PDB entry 4FNU | X-ray diffraction, 3.60 A resolution | chains C and D of the 4 polymer chains in the assembly

== Chain C (and D) ==
Molecule: Alpha-galactosidase AgaA
Organism: Geobacillus stearothermophilus
Notes: EC 3.2.1.22; chain D of this document is another copy of the same molecule, construct and numbering; everything in this record applies to it too
UniProtKB: Q9ALJ4 (Q9ALJ4_GEOSE); residue numbers follow UniProt; this construct covers 1-729
Amino-acid sequence (729 residues; numbered 1 to 729; the number before each row is that of its first residue):
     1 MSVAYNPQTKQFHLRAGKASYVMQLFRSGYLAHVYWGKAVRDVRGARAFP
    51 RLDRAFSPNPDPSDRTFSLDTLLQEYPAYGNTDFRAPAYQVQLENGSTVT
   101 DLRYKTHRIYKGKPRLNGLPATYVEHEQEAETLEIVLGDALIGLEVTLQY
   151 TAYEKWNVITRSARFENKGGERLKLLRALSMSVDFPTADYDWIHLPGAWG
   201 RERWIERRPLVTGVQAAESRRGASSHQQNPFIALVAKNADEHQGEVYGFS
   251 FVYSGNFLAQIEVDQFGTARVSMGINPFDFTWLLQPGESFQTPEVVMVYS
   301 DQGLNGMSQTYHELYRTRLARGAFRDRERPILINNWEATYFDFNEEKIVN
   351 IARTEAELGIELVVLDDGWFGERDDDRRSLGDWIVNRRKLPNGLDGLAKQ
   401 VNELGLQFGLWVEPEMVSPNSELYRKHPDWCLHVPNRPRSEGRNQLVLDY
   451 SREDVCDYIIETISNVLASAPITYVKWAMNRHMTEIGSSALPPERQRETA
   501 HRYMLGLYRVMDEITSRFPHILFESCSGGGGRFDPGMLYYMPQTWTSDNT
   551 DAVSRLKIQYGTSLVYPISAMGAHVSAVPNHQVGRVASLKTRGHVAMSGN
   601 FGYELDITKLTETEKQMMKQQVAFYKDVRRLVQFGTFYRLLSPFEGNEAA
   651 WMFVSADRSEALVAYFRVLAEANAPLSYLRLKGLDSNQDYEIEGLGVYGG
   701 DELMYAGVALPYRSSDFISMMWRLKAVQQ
Disordered / not traced: 1-9, 728-729
Construct notes: engineered mutation Glu355 (Ala in Q9ALJ4), Ala478 (Asp in Q9ALJ4)
UniProt features mapped onto this chain:
  - active site: Asp548 (Proton donor)
  - binding site (substrate): Asp53, Trp199, Asp366, Asp367, Arg443, Lys476, Trp477, Met479, Asn480, Cys526, Asp548
  - mutagenesis: Trp336 (W336A: Very strongly reduced hydrolytic efficiency against raffinose, but displays medium level of transglycosylation activity compared to none with wild-type enzyme ...), Asp548 (D548N: Loss of activity)

== Interface between chain C and chain D ==
Residue-residue contacts (86; chain C residue first):
  Tyr35(C) - Tyr705(D)
  Tyr35(C) - Ala706(D)  hydrophobic
  Lys38(C) - Tyr705(D)
  Ala39(C) - Tyr705(D)
  Val40(C) - Asp701(D)
  Val40(C) - Glu702(D)
  Arg41(C) - Ser686(D)  hydrogen bond (side chain-backbone)
  Arg41(C) - Asn687(D)
  Arg41(C) - Gln688(D)
  Arg41(C) - Asp689(D)  salt bridge
  Arg41(C) - Asp701(D)  salt bridge
  Asp42(C) - Glu702(D)
  Val43(C) - Glu702(D)
  Arg44(C) - Asp689(D)  salt bridge
  Arg44(C) - Val697(D)  hydrogen bond (side chain-backbone)
  Arg44(C) - Tyr698(D)
  Arg44(C) - Gly699(D)
  Arg44(C) - Glu702(D)
  Gly45(C) - Tyr698(D)
  Gly45(C) - Glu702(D)
  Ala46(C) - Tyr698(D)  hydrophobic
  Ala46(C) - Glu702(D)  hydrogen bond (backbone-side chain)
  Ala46(C) - Gly707(D)
  Ala46(C) - Val708(D)
  Ala46(C) - Ala709(D)  hydrogen bond (backbone-backbone)
  Arg47(C) - Tyr678(D)  hydrogen bond
  Arg47(C) - Ala706(D)  hydrogen bond (side chain-backbone)
  Arg47(C) - Gly707(D)  hydrogen bond (backbone-backbone)
  Arg47(C) - Ala709(D)
  Ala48(C) - Ala709(D)  hydrophobic
  Pro50(C) - Leu676(D)
  Leu52(C) - Leu676(D)  hydrophobic
  Leu52(C) - Tyr712(D)  hydrophobic
  Arg54(C) - Asn673(D)  hydrogen bond
  Arg54(C) - Ala674(D)  hydrogen bond (side chain-backbone)
  Arg54(C) - Pro675(D)
  Arg54(C) - Leu676(D)
  Thr187(C) - Tyr678(D)
  Asn238(C) - Asn238(D)
  Asn238(C) - Asp240(D)  hydrogen bond
  Ala239(C) - Asn238(D)
  Asp240(C) - Asn238(D)  hydrogen bond
  Gln243(C) - Gln243(D)  hydrogen bond
  Glu245(C) - Arg680(D)  salt bridge
  Phe266(C) - Asn673(D)
  Phe266(C) - Pro675(D)
  Asn673(C) - Arg54(D)  hydrogen bond
  Asn673(C) - Phe266(D)
  Ala674(C) - Arg54(D)  hydrogen bond (backbone-side chain)
  Pro675(C) - Arg54(D)
  Pro675(C) - Phe266(D)
  Leu676(C) - Pro50(D)
  Leu676(C) - Arg54(D)
  Tyr678(C) - Arg47(D)
  Tyr678(C) - Pro186(D)  hydrophobic
  Tyr678(C) - Thr187(D)
  Arg680(C) - Glu245(D)  salt bridge
  Ser686(C) - Arg41(D)  hydrogen bond (backbone-side chain)
  Asn687(C) - Arg41(D)  hydrogen bond
  Gln688(C) - Arg41(D)
  Asp689(C) - Arg41(D)  salt bridge
  Asp689(C) - Arg44(D)  salt bridge
  Val697(C) - Arg44(D)  hydrogen bond (backbone-side chain)
  Tyr698(C) - Arg44(D)
  Tyr698(C) - Gly45(D)
  Tyr698(C) - Ala46(D)
  Gly699(C) - Arg44(D)
  Asp701(C) - Val40(D)
  Asp701(C) - Arg41(D)  salt bridge
  Glu702(C) - Val40(D)
  Glu702(C) - Asp42(D)
  Glu702(C) - Val43(D)
  Glu702(C) - Arg44(D)  hydrogen bond (side chain-backbone)
  Glu702(C) - Gly45(D)  hydrogen bond (side chain-backbone)
  Glu702(C) - Ala46(D)  hydrogen bond (side chain-backbone)
  Tyr705(C) - Tyr35(D)
  Tyr705(C) - Lys38(D)
  Ala706(C) - Tyr35(D)  hydrophobic
  Ala706(C) - Arg47(D)  hydrogen bond (backbone-side chain)
  Gly707(C) - Ala46(D)
  Gly707(C) - Arg47(D)  hydrogen bond (backbone-backbone)
  Val708(C) - Ala46(D)
  Ala709(C) - Ala46(D)  hydrogen bond (backbone-backbone)
  Ala709(C) - Arg47(D)
  Ala709(C) - Ala48(D)  hydrophobic
  Tyr712(C) - Leu52(D)  hydrophobic
Interface residues without a listed pair, chain C (46 interface residues in all): Pro186, Gly267, Gly700
Interface residues without a listed pair, chain D (43 interface residues in all): Ala39

== Overview ==
46 residues of chain C and 43 residues of chain D are in contact; the contacts include 23 hydrogen bonds and 8
salt bridges. Among the polar pairs are Arg41(C)-Asp689(D), Arg41(C)-Asp701(D) and Arg44(C)-Asp689(D).
Chain C and chain D are both Alpha-galactosidase AgaA (Geobacillus stearothermophilus); the structure, Crystal
structure of GH36 alpha-galactosidase AgaA A355E D478A from Geobacillus stearothermophilus in complex with
stachyose, was determined by X-ray diffraction together with 4FNP, 4FNQ, 4FNR, 4FNS and 4FNT from the same
study.
